PDB entry 1I91 | X-ray diffraction, 2.00 A resolution | chain A

Chain A:
Molecule: Carbonic anhydrase II
From: Homo sapiens
Notes: EC 4.2.1.1
UniProtKB: P00918 (CAH2_HUMAN); the author numbering skips numbers that UniProt does not, so the offset changes along the chain: 2-125 = UniProt 1-124; 127-261 = UniProt 125-259
Sequence (259 residues; each row starts with the number of its first residue; note: 1 number in that range is skipped by the numbering (no residue carries it; nothing is unmodelled there)):
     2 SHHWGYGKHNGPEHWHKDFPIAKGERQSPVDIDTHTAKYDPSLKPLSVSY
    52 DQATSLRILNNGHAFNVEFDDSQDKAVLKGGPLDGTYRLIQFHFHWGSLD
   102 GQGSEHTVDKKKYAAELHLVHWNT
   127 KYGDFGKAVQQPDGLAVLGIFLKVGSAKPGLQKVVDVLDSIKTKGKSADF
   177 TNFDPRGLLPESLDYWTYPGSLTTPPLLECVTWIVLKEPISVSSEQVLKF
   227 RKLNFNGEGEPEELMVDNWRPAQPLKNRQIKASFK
Unresolved in the structure: 2
Bound ions: Zn2+: His94, His96, His119 (together with al-6619); Hg2+: Val135, Gln137, Glu205, Cys206
Residues lining bound ligands: al-6619: Asn67, Glu69, Ile91, Gln92, His94, His96, Glu106, His119, Val121, Phe131, Val135, Leu141, Val143, Leu198, Thr199, Thr200, Pro202, Leu204, Trp209

In short:
Bound to chain A: al-6619. The Zn2+ site is built by His94, His96 and His119. Val135, Gln137, Glu205 and
Cys206 coordinate Hg2+.
Chain A is Carbonic anhydrase II (Homo sapiens); the structure, Carbonic anhydrase II complexed with al-6619
2H-thieno[3,2-e]-1,2-thiazine-6-sulfonamide, 2-(3-hydroxyphenyl)-3-(4-morpholinyl)-, 1,1-dioxide, was
determined by X-ray diffraction together with 1I8Z and 1I90 from the same study.
